7MKL - chains A and L of the 5 polymer chains in the assembly; structure by electron microscopy, 3.20 A resolution.

# Chain A
Molecule: Spike glycoprotein
From: Severe acute respiratory syndrome coronavirus 2
UniProtKB: P0DTC2 (SPIKE_SARS2); residues 27-1147 here = UniProt positions 27-1147
Amino-acid sequence (1121 residues; row label = number of the first residue in the row):
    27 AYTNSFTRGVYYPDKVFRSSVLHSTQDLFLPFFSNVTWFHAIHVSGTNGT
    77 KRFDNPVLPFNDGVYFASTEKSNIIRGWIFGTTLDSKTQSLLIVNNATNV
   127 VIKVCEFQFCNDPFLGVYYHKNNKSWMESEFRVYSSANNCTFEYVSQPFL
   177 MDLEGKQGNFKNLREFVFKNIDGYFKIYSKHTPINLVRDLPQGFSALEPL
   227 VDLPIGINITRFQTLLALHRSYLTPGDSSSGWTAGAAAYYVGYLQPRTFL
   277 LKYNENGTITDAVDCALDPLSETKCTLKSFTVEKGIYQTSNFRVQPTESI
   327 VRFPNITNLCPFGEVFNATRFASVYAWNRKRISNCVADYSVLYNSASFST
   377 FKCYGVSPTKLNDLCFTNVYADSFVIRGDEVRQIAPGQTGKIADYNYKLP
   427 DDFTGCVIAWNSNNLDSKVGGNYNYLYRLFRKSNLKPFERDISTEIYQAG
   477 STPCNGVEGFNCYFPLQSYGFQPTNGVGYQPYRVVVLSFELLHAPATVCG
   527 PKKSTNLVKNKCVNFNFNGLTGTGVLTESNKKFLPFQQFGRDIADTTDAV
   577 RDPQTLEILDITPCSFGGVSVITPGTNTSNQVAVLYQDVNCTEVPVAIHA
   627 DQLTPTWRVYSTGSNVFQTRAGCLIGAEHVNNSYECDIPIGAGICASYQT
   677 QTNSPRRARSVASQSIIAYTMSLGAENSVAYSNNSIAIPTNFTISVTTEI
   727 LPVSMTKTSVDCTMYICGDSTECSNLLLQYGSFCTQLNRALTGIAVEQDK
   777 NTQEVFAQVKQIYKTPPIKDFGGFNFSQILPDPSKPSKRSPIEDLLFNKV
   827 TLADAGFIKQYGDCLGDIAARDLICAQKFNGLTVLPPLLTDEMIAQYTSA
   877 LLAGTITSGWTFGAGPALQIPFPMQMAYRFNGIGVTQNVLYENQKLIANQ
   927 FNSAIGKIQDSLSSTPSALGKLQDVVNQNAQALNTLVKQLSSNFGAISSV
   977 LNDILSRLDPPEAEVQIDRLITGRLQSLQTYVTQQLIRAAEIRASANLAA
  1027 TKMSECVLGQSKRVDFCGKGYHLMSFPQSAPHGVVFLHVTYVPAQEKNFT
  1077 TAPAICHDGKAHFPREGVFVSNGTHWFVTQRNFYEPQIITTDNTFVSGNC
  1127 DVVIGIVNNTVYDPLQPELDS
Not modelled in the structure: 70-79, 144-164, 173-185, 246-262, 621-640, 677-688, 828-853
Disulfides: C131-C166, C291-C301, C336-C361, C379-C432, C391-C525, C480-C488, C538-C590, C617-C649, C662-C671, C738-C760, C743-C749, C1032-C1043, C1082-C1126
Covalent attachments: N-acetylglucosamine (NAG) linked to N61, N122, N165, N234, N282, N331, N343, N603, N616, N657, N709, N717, N801, N1074, N1098, N1134
Construct notes: engineered mutation P817 (Phe in P0DTC2), P892 (Ala in P0DTC2), P899 (Ala in P0DTC2), P942 (Ala in P0DTC2), P986 (Lys in P0DTC2), P987 (Val in P0DTC2)
Swiss-Prot annotation at these positions:
  - region: N280 to C301 (Putative superantigen), R403 to D405 (Integrin-binding motif), N448 to F456 (Immunodominant HLA epitope recognized by the CD8+), P681 to A684 (Putative superantigen), S816 to Y837 (Fusion peptide 1), K835 to F855 (Fusion peptide 2)
  - site (Cleavage): R685, S686, R815, S816
  - glycosylation: N61 (N-linked (GlcNAc...) (hybrid) asparagine), N74 (N-linked (GlcNAc...) (complex) asparagine), N122 (N-linked (GlcNAc...) (hybrid) asparagine), N149 (N-linked (GlcNAc...) (complex) asparagine), N165 (N-linked (GlcNAc...) (complex) asparagine), N234 (N-linked (GlcNAc...) (high mannose) asparagine), N282 (N-linked (GlcNAc...) (complex) asparagine), T323 (O-linked (GalNAc) threonine), S325 (O-linked (HexNAc...) serine), N331 (N-linked (GlcNAc...) (complex) asparagine), N343 (N-linked (GlcNAc...) (complex) asparagine), N603 (N-linked (GlcNAc...) (hybrid) asparagine), N616 (N-linked (GlcNAc...) (complex) asparagine), N657 (N-linked (GlcNAc...) (complex) asparagine), T676 (O-linked (GlcNAc...) threonine), T678 (O-linked (GlcNAc...) threonine), N709 (N-linked (GlcNAc...) (high mannose) asparagine), N717 (N-linked (GlcNAc...) (hybrid) asparagine), N801 (N-linked (GlcNAc...) (hybrid) asparagine), N1074 (N-linked (GlcNAc...) (hybrid) asparagine) and 2 more in UniProt
  - natural variant: Q52 (Q52H: In strain: Omicron/EG.5.1), A67 (A67V: In strain: Eta/B.1.525, Omicron/BA.1), H69 to V70 (deletion: In strain: Alpha/B.1.1.7, Eta/B.1.525 and 5 more), G75 (G75V: In strain: Lambda/C.37), T76 (T76I: In strain: Lambda/C.37), D80 (D80A: In strain: Beta/B.1.351), V83 (V83A: In strain: Omicron/XBB.1.5, Omicron/EG.5.1), T95 (T95I: In strain: Iota/B.1.526, Mu/B.1.621 and 2 more), R102 (R102I: In strain: A23.1), D138 (D138Y: In strain: Gamma/P.1), G142 to Y145 (sequence variant, change not given here; In strain: Omicron/BA.1), G142 (G142D: In strain: Kappa/B.1.617.1, Omicron/BA.2 and 7 more), 74 further natural variant entries in UniProt
  - mutagenesis: H69 to V70 (Increased incorporation of cleaved spike into virions), N121 (N121Q: Partial loss of biliverdin affinity), R190 (R190K: Partial loss of biliverdin affinity), N234 (N234Q: Increased resistance to neutralizing antibodies), N331 (N331Q: Reduced viral infectivity), N343 (N343Q: Reduced viral infectivity), L452 (L452R: Increased resistance to neutralizing antibodies. Decreases HLA binding to NF9 epitope. Increased binding affinity to human ACE2), Y453 (Y453F: Decreased HLA binding to NF9 epitope. Increased binding affinity to human ACE2), A475 (A475V: Increased resistance to neutralizing antibodies), V483 (V483A: Increased resistance to neutralizing antibodies), E484 (E484D: Increased replication in human TMEM106B overexpressing cells), F490 (F490L: Increased resistance to neutralizing antibodies and human covalescent sera neutralization), 14 further mutagenesis entries in UniProt

# Chain L
Molecule: SARS2-38 Fv light chain
From: Mus musculus
Amino-acid sequence (105 residues; row label = number of the first residue in the row):
     1 QIVLTQSPAIMSASPGEKVTMTCSASSTVSFIYWYQQKPGSSPRLLIYDT
    51 SNPASGVPVRFSGSGCGTSYYLTISRMEAEDAATYYCQQWNTYPLTFGAG
   101 TKLEL
Disulfides: C23-C87

# Chain A / chain L interface
Contacting residue pairs - 13 pairs, chain A then chain L:
  N440(A) with N91(L), hydrogen bond (backbone-side chain)
  L441(A) with S30(L); F31(L); N91(L)
  D442(A) with F31(L)
  S443(A) with F31(L); N91(L)
  K444(A) with F31(L); Y33(L), hydrogen bond; W90(L)
  V445(A) with W90(L); Y93(L)
  P499(A) with Y93(L), hydrophobic
Also at the interface, not in a pair above, chain A (8 interface residues in all): N439
Also at the interface, not in a pair above, chain L (9 interface residues in all): T28, T92, L95

# In short
8 residues of chain A face 9 of chain L across their interface, with 2 hydrogen bonds. Among the polar pairs
are N440(A)-N91(L) and K444(A)-Y33(L). N-acetylglucosamine is covalently linked to N61(A), N122(A), N165(A),
N234(A), N282(A) and N331(A) and 10 more.
Chain A is Spike glycoprotein (Severe acute respiratory syndrome coronavirus 2) and chain L is SARS2-38 Fv
light chain (Mus musculus); the structure, SARS-CoV-2 Spike in complex with neutralizing Fab SARS2-38 (three
down conformation), was determined by electron microscopy together with 7MKM from the same study.
